Entry 6GGG (X-ray diffraction, 1.71 A resolution); this record covers chains A and B.

== Chain A ==
Molecule: Mineralocorticoid receptor
Organism: Homo sapiens
UniProtKB: P08235 (MCR_HUMAN); numbering as in UniProt (aligned over 735-984)
Chain sequence (305 residues; row label = number of the first residue in the row):
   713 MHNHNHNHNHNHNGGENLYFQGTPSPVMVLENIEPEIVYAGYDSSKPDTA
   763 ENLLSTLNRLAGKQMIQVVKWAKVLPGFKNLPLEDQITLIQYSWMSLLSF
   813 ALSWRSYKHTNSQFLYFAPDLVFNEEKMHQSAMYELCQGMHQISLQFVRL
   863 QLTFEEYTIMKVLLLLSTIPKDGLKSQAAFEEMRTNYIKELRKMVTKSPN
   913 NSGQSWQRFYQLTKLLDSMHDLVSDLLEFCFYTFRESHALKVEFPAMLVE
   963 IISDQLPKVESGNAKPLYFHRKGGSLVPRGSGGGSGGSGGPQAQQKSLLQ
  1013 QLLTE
Disordered / not traced: 713-748, 756-757, 984-1017
Sequence notes: initiating methionine (713); expression tag (714-734, 985-1017); engineered mutation Ser808 (Cys in P08235), Leu810 (Ser in P08235), Ser910 (Cys in P08235)
Residues lining bound ligands: EYN (2-[(3S)-7-fluoranyl-6-(2-methylpropyl)-4-[(3-oxidanylidene-4H-1,4-benzoxazin-6-yl)carbonyl]-2,3-dihydro-1,4-benzoxazin-3-yl]-N-methyl-ethanamide): Leu766, Leu769, Asn770, Leu772, Ala773, Gln776, Met807, Leu810, Ser811, Leu814, Arg817, Leu827, Phe829, Met840, Met845, Leu848, Cys849, Met852, Leu938, Phe941, Cys942, Thr945, Val954, Phe956
Curated features (UniProtKB/Swiss-Prot):
  - region: Lys782 to Lys785 (Important for coactivator binding)
  - binding site (21-hydroxyprogesterone): Asn770, Gln776, Arg817, Thr945
  - binding site (aldosterone): Asn770, Gln776, Arg817, Thr945
  - binding site (progesterone): Asn770, Gln776, Arg817, Thr945
  - natural variant: Pro759 (P759S: In PHA1A), Leu769 (L769P: In PHA1A), Asn770 (N770K: In PHA1A), Gln776 (Q776R: In PHA1A), Ser805 (S805P: In PHA1A), Leu810 (S810L: In EOHSEP; this construct carries the variant), Ser815 (S815R: In PHA1A), Ser818 (S818L: In PHA1A), Leu924 (L924P: In PHA1A), Glu972 (E972G: In PHA1A), Leu979 (L979P: In PHA1A)
  - mutagenesis: Ser767 (S767N: Loss of transcription transactivation; S767Q: Strong decrease of transcription transactivation), Asn770 (N770A/D/H/Q/S/T: Abolishes aldosterone binding and transcription transactivation), Gln776 (Q776A: Reduces aldosterone binding and transcription transactivation), Lys782 (K782E: Decreased coactivator binding), Lys785 (K785E: Loss of coactivator binding), Glu796 (E796R: Decreased coactivator binding), Arg817 (R817A: Reduces aldosterone binding and transcription transactivation), Cys849 (C849S: Strongly decreases affinity for aldosterone and transcription transactivation), Cys942 (C942S: Abolishes steroid binding and transcription transactivation), Thr945 (T945A: Decreases aldosterone-binding and cortisol-binding), Leu952 (L952A: Reduces transcription transactivation), Lys953 (K953A: Slightly reduces aldosterone binding and abolishes transcription transactivation), 3 further mutagenesis entries in UniProt

== Chain B ==
Molecule: NCOA1 peptide
Organism: Homo sapiens
Chain sequence (15 residues; each row starts with the number of its first residue):
  1427 PQAQQKSLLQQLLTE
Disordered / not traced: 1427-1429

== How chain A and chain B interact ==
Pairs across the interface (20):
  Val781(A) - Leu1435(B)  hydrophobic
  Val781(A) - Leu1438(B)  hydrophobic
  Val781(A) - Leu1439(B)  hydrophobic
  Lys785(A) - Leu1438(B)  hydrogen bond (side chain-backbone)
  Lys785(A) - Leu1439(B)
  Lys785(A) - Glu1441(B)  hydrogen bond (side chain-backbone)
  Leu795(A) - Gln1436(B)
  Leu795(A) - Leu1439(B)  hydrophobic
  Leu795(A) - Thr1440(B)
  Gln798(A) - Leu1439(B)
  Ile799(A) - Leu1435(B)  hydrophobic
  Ile799(A) - Leu1439(B)  hydrophobic
  Ile802(A) - Leu1435(B)  hydrophobic
  Ile802(A) - Leu1439(B)  hydrophobic
  Gln803(A) - Leu1435(B)
  Ala958(A) - Leu1434(B)  hydrophobic
  Met959(A) - Leu1434(B)  hydrophobic
  Met959(A) - Leu1438(B)  hydrophobic
  Glu962(A) - Ser1433(B)
  Glu962(A) - Leu1434(B)  hydrogen bond (side chain-backbone)
Interface residues without a listed pair, chain A (14 interface residues in all): Ile778, Lys782, Phe790, Ile963

== Overview ==
The interface between chain A and chain B involves 14 residues on one side and 8 on the other, with 3 hydrogen
bonds. Polar contacts include Lys785(A)-Leu1438(B), Lys785(A)-Glu1441(B) and Glu962(A)-Leu1434(B). Bound to
chain A: compound EYN.
Here chain A is Mineralocorticoid receptor and chain B is NCOA1 peptide, both from Homo sapiens. Entry 6GGG
(Mineralocorticoid receptor in complex with (s)-13) was determined by X-ray diffraction, deposited together
with 6GEV and 6GG8.
